PDB entry 2R1J | X-ray diffraction, 1.53 A resolution | chains B and R of the 4 polymer chains in the assembly

[Chain B]
Molecule: 20-nt DNA strand
Sequence (20 nucleotides; row label = number of the first residue in the row):
     1 CATTTAAGATATCTTAAATA

[Chain R]
Name: Repressor protein C2
From: Enterobacteria phage P22
Reference sequence: P69202 (RPC2_BPP22); residues 1-68 here = UniProt positions 1-68
Sequence (68 residues; row label = number of the first residue in the row):
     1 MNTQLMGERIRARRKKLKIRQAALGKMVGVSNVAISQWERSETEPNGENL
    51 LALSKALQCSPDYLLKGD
Disordered / not traced: 1-2
Curated features (UniProtKB/Swiss-Prot):
  - DNA-binding region: Gln21 to Arg40 (H-T-H motif)
  - site: Met1 (Not N-formylated)
What the authors report for this chain:
  - binding site for the 20-nt DNA strand (chain B): Arg11, Arg14, Gln21, Asn32, Val33, Ser36, Gln37, Arg40
  - specificity-determining residues: Val33, Gln37
  - binding site for the 20-nt DNA strand: Ser31, Gln37, Trp38, Glu42, Glu44, Asn46, Asn49
  - contacts within the chain: Ser31-Ala34 (hydrogen bond), Val33-Ser36, Ser36-Arg40 (hydrogen bond), Val33-Gln37, Arg40-Glu42 (hydrogen bond)
  - self-association interface (contacts with another copy of this molecule); pairs are residue here / residue on that copy: Lys55-Asp62 (salt bridge), Leu50, Leu51, Pro61, Leu65
  - specificity-determining residues: Glu42 (proposed by the authors, not directly observed)

[Interface between chain B and chain R]
Residue-residue contacts - 13 pairs, chain B then chain R:
  DA2(B) - Arg20(R)  sugar contact
  DT3(B) - Arg14(R)  salt bridge to the phosphate
  DT3(B) - Arg20(R)  phosphate contact
  DT3(B) - Gln21(R)  hydrogen bond to the phosphate
  DT3(B) - Asn32(R)  base contact
  DT4(B) - Arg11(R)  salt bridge to the phosphate
  DT4(B) - Gln21(R)  hydrogen bond to the phosphate
  DT4(B) - Asn32(R)  base contact
  DT4(B) - Ser36(R)  hydrogen bond to the phosphate
  DT4(B) - Arg40(R)  salt bridge to the phosphate
  DT5(B) - Val33(R)  base contact
  DT5(B) - Arg40(R)  salt bridge to the phosphate
  DA6(B) - Val33(R)  base contact
Also at the interface, not in a pair above, chain B (6 interface residues in all): DT12
Also at the interface, not in a pair above, chain R (10 interface residues in all): Gln37, Asn46
From the paper, about this interface:
  - pairs named by the authors: Arg11(R)-DT4(B), Arg14(R)-DT3(B), Gln21(R)-DT3(B) (backbone contact), Gln21(R)-DT4(B), Asn32(R)-DT4(B) (water-mediated contact), Ser36(R)-DT4(B), Gln37(R)-DA6(B) (water-mediated contact), Arg40(R)-DT5(B)

[Summary]
6 residues of chain B face 10 of chain R across their interface, with 3 hydrogen bonds and 4 salt bridges.
Polar contacts include DT3(B)-Gln21(R), DT4(B)-Gln21(R) and DT4(B)-Ser36(R). The paper describes contacts
between Arg11(R) and DT4(B), Arg14(R) and DT3(B) and Gln21(R) and DT4(B) among others; a backbone contact
between Gln21(R) and DT3(B); water-mediated contacts between Asn32(R) and DT4(B) and Gln37(R) and DA6(B). From
the paper: a binding site for the 20-nt DNA strand (chain B) at Arg11(R), Arg14(R) and Gln21(R) among others;
a binding site for the 20-nt DNA strand at Ser31(R), Gln37(R) and Trp38(R) among others.
Chain B is a 20-nt DNA strand and chain R is Repressor protein C2 (Enterobacteria phage P22); the structure,
Crystal Structure of the P22 c2 Repressor protein in complex with the synthetic operator 9T, was determined by
X-ray diffraction.
